PDB entry 5J2U | X-ray diffraction, 2.50 A resolution | chains D and E of the 8 polymer chains in the assembly

== Chain D ==
Name: Tubulin beta-2B chain
From: Bos taurus
Reference sequence: Q6B856 (TBB2B_BOVIN); the author numbering skips numbers that UniProt does not, so the offset changes along the chain: 1-42 = UniProt 1-42; 45-360 = UniProt 43-358; 369-455 = UniProt 359-445
Amino-acid sequence (445 residues; numbered 1 to 455; 10 numbers in that range are skipped by the numbering (no residue carries them; nothing is unmodelled there); the number before each row is that of its first residue):
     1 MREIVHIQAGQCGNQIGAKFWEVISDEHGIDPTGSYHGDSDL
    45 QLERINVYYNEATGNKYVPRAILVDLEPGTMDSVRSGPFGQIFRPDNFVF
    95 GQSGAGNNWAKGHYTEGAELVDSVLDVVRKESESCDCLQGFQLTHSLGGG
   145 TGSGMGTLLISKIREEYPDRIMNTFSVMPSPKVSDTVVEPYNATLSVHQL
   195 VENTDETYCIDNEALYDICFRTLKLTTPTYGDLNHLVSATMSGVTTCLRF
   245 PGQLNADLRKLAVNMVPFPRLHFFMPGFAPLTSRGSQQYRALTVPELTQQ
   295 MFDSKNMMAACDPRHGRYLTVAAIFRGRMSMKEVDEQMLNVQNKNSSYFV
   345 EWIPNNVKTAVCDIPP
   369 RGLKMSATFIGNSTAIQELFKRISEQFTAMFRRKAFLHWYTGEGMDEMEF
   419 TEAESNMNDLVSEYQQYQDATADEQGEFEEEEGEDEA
Unresolved in the structure: 1, 278-285, 442-455
Residues lining bound ligands: GDP (guanosine-5'-diphosphate): Gly10, Gln11, Cys12, Gln15, Ile16, Glu71, Asn101, Ser140, Gly142, Gly143, Gly144, Thr145, Gly146, Val171, Pro173, Val177, Ser178, Glu183, Asn206, Leu209, Tyr224, Leu227, Asn228
Curated features (UniProtKB/Swiss-Prot):
  - motif: Met1 to Ile4 (MREI motif)
  - binding site (GTP): Gln11, Glu71, Ser140, Gly144, Thr145, Gly146, Asn206, Asn228
  - binding site (Mg(2+)): Glu71
  - modified residue: Ser40 (Phosphoserine), Thr57 (Phosphothreonine), Lys60 (N6-acetyllysine), Ser174 (Phosphoserine), Thr287 (Phosphothreonine), Thr292 (Phosphothreonine), Arg320 (Omega-N-methylarginine), Glu448 (5-glutamyl polyglutamate)
  - cross-link (Glycyl lysine isopeptide (Lys-Gly)): Lys60 (interchain with G-Cter in ubiquitin), Lys326 (interchain with G-Cter in ubiquitin)
From the paper describing this entry:
  - binding site for Monomethyl auristatin F (MMAF): Gln15, Tyr224, Arg278
  - binding site for Monomethyl auristatin F (MMAF): Lys19

== Chain E ==
Name: Stathmin-4
From: Rattus norvegicus
Reference sequence: P63043 (STMN4_RAT); residues 5-145 here correspond to UniProt positions 49-189 (UniProt number = residue number + 44)
Amino-acid sequence (143 residues; each row starts with the number of its first residue):
     3 MADMEVIELNKCTSGQSFEVILKPPSFDGVPEFNASLPRRRDPSLEEIQK
    53 KLEAAEERRKYQEAELLKHLAEKREHEREVIQKAIEENNNFIKMAKEKLA
   103 QKMESNKENREAHLAAMLERLQEKDKHAEEVRKNKELKEEASR
Unresolved in the structure: 3-5, 29-43, 144-145
Construct notes: initiating methionine (3); expression tag (4)
Curated features (UniProtKB/Swiss-Prot):
  - modified residue: Ser46 (Phosphoserine)

== How chain D and chain E interact ==
Residue-residue contacts (29):
  Tyr108(D) - His129(E)  hydrogen bond
  Tyr108(D) - Ala130(E)  hydrophobic
  Tyr108(D) - Val133(E)  hydrophobic
  Tyr108(D) - Arg134(E)  hydrogen bond (backbone-side chain)
  Thr109(D) - Lys137(E)
  Ala112(D) - Arg134(E)
  Ser155(D) - Leu123(E)
  Ser155(D) - Lys126(E)  hydrogen bond
  Lys156(D) - Asp127(E)  salt bridge
  Arg158(D) - Leu123(E)
  Glu159(D) - Leu120(E)
  Glu159(D) - Leu123(E)
  Glu159(D) - Asp127(E)
  Pro162(D) - Met119(E)
  Pro162(D) - Leu120(E)  hydrophobic
  Asp163(D) - Arg112(E)
  Gln193(D) - Lys126(E)  hydrogen bond
  Asn197(D) - Leu123(E)
  Asn197(D) - Lys126(E)
  Thr409(D) - Lys140(E)
  Gly410(D) - Lys137(E)
  Glu411(D) - Val133(E)
  Glu411(D) - Lys137(E)
  Gly412(D) - Val133(E)
  Gly412(D) - Asn136(E)  hydrogen bond (backbone-side chain)
  Gly412(D) - Lys137(E)
  Met413(D) - Val133(E)
  Met413(D) - Asn136(E)  hydrogen bond (backbone-side chain)
  Glu417(D) - His129(E)  salt bridge
Also at the interface, not in a pair above, chain E (15 interface residues in all): Gln124, Glu132

== In short ==
The interface between chain D and chain E involves 17 residues on one side and 15 on the other, with 6
hydrogen bonds and 2 salt bridges. Polar contacts include Lys156(D)-Asp127(E), Glu417(D)-His129(E) and
Tyr108(D)-His129(E). Ligands of chain D: GDP. From the paper: a binding site for Monomethyl auristatin F
(MMAF) at Gln15(D), Tyr224(D) and Arg278(D) among others.
Chain D is Tubulin beta-2B chain (Bos taurus) and chain E is Stathmin-4 (Rattus norvegicus); the structure,
Tubulin-MMAF complex, was determined by X-ray diffraction together with 5IYZ and 5J2T from the same study.
